4UHY - chains A and C of the 3 polymer chains in the assembly; structure by X-ray diffraction, 3.20 A resolution.

== Chain A ==
Molecule: Bone morphogenetic protein 2
Organism: Homo sapiens
Notes: fragment: c-terminal domain signaling domain, residues 283-396
Reference sequence: P12643 (BMP2_HUMAN); numbering as in UniProt (aligned over 283-396)
Chain sequence (114 residues; row label = number of the first residue in the row):
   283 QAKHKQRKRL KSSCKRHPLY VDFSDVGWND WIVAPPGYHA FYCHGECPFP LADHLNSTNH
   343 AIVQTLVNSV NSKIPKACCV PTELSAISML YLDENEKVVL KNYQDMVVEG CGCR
Unresolved in the structure: 283-292
Cystine bridges: C296-C361, C325-C393, C329-C395
Curated features (UniProtKB/Swiss-Prot):
  - glycosylation: N338 (N-linked (GlcNAc...) (high mannose) asparagine)
  - natural variant: C329 to R396 (deletion: In SSFSC1)
  - mutagenesis: L333 (L333P: Complete loss of type I receptor binding)

== Chain C ==
Molecule: Repulsive guidance molecule A
Organism: Homo sapiens
Notes: fragment: n-terminal domain, residues 45-140
Reference sequence: Q96B86 (RGMA_HUMAN); numbering as in UniProt (aligned over 45-140)
Chain sequence (106 residues; numbered 43 to 148; the number before each row is that of its first residue):
    43 ETGSPCKILK CNSEFWSATS GSHAPASDDT PEFCAALRSY ALCTRRTART CRGDLAYHSA
   103 VHGIEDLMSQ HNCSKDGPTS QPRLRTLPPA GDSQERSGTK HHHHHH
Unresolved in the structure: 43-46, 65-70, 117-148
Cystine bridges: C48-C93, C53-C85, C76-C115
Sequence notes: expression tag (43-44, 141-148)

== How chain A and chain C interact ==
Pairs across the interface (18):
  V308(A) - H104(C)
  G309(A) - H104(C)  hydrogen bond (backbone-side chain)
  W310(A) - L97(C)  hydrophobic
  W310(A) - H100(C)
  W310(A) - H104(C)
  D312(A) - H104(C)  salt bridge
  W313(A) - R94(C)
  W313(A) - H100(C)
  M371(A) - L97(C)  hydrophobic
  Y373(A) - R94(C)
  Y373(A) - G95(C)
  L374(A) - R94(C)  hydrogen bond (backbone-side chain)
  D375(A) - R94(C)  hydrogen bond (backbone-side chain)
  E376(A) - R91(C)  salt bridge
  E376(A) - R94(C)
  K383(A) - G95(C)  hydrogen bond (side chain-backbone)
  Y385(A) - G95(C)  hydrogen bond (side chain-backbone)
  Y385(A) - L97(C)  hydrophobic
Also at the interface, not in a pair above, chain A (13 interface residues in all): M388
Also at the interface, not in a pair above, chain C (7 interface residues in all): S101
The authors on this interface:
  - interface residues, chain A: W310(A), W313(A)

== In short ==
13 residues of chain A face 7 of chain C across their interface; the contacts include 5 hydrogen bonds and 2
salt bridges. Among the polar pairs are D312(A)-H104(C), E376(A)-R91(C) and G309(A)-H104(C). UniProt lists one
mutagenesis site on chain A. From the paper: interface residues W310(A) and W313(A).
Chain A is Bone morphogenetic protein 2 and chain C is Repulsive guidance molecule A, both from Homo sapiens;
the structure, Crystal structure of the human RGMA-BMP2 complex, was determined by X-ray diffraction (same
publication as 4UI0, 4UI1 and 4UI2).
